5I1S - chains B and D of the 4 polymer chains in the assembly; structure by X-ray diffraction, 1.12 A resolution.

Chain B:
Molecule: Villin-1
UniProtKB: P02640 (VILI_CHICK); residues 1-35 here correspond to UniProt positions 792-826 (UniProt number = residue number + 791)
Chain sequence (35 residues; each row starts with the number of its first residue):
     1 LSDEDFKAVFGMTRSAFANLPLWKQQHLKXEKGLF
Sequence notes: engineered mutation His27 (Asn818 in P02640), XPC_30 (Lys821 in P02640)
Modified / non-standard residues: XPC ((3S,4R)-4-aminopyrrolidine-3-carboxylic acid) at position 30
Curated features (UniProtKB/Swiss-Prot):
  - region: Lys29, Glu31, Lys32 (Absolutely required for activity)

Chain D:
Molecule: D-Villin headpiece subdomain
Chain sequence (35 residues; numbered 1 to 35; the number before each row is that of its first residue):
     1 LSDEDFKAVFGMTRSAFANLPLWKQQHLKKEKGLF
Modified / non-standard residues: Leu1, Leu20, Leu22, Leu28, Leu34 (D-leucine; DLE); Ser2, Ser15 (D-serine; DSN); Asp3, Asp5 (D-aspartic acid; DAS); Glu4, Glu31 (D-glutamic acid; DGL); Phe6, Phe10, Phe17, Phe35 (D-phenylalanine; DPN); Lys7, Lys24, Lys29, Lys30, Lys32 (D-lysine; DLY); Ala8, Ala16, Ala18 (D-alanine; DAL); Val9 (D-valine; DVA); Met12 (D-methionine; MED); Thr13 (D-threonine; DTH); Arg14 (D-arginine; DAR); Asn19 (D-asparagine; DSG); Pro21 (D-proline; DPR); Trp23 (D-tryptophan; DTR); Gln25, Gln26 (D-glutamine; DGN); His27 (D-histidine; DHI)

Chain B / chain D interface:
Pairs across the interface - 9 pairs, chain B then chain D:
  Ala18(B) - Pro21(D)
  Asn19(B) - Pro21(D)
  Asn19(B) - Leu22(D)  hydrogen bond (backbone-backbone)
  Asn19(B) - Trp23(D)  hydrogen bond (side chain-backbone)
  Pro21(B) - Ala18(D)
  Pro21(B) - Asn19(D)
  Leu22(B) - Asn19(D)  hydrogen bond (backbone-backbone)
  Leu22(B) - Pro21(D)
  Trp23(B) - Asn19(D)
Interface residues without a listed pair, chain B (6 interface residues in all): Leu20
Interface residues without a listed pair, chain D (6 interface residues in all): Leu20

Summary:
The chain B/chain D interface involves 6 residues from each chain, with 3 hydrogen bonds. Polar contacts
include Asn19(B)-Trp23(D), Asn19(B)-Leu22(D) and Leu22(B)-Asn19(D).
Chain B is Villin-1 and chain D is D-Villin headpiece subdomain; the structure, Villin headpiece subdomain
with a Lys30 to APC substitution, was determined by X-ray diffraction together with 5I1N, 5I1O and 5I1P from
the same study.
